PDB entry 7LJB | X-ray diffraction, 2.97 A resolution | chains D and E of the 6 polymer chains in the assembly

# Chain D
Protein: Anti-traak antibody 13E9 fab fragment light chain
From: Mus musculus
Notes: antibody fragment or engineered binder
Sequence (211 residues; numbered 1 to 211; the number before each row is that of its first residue):
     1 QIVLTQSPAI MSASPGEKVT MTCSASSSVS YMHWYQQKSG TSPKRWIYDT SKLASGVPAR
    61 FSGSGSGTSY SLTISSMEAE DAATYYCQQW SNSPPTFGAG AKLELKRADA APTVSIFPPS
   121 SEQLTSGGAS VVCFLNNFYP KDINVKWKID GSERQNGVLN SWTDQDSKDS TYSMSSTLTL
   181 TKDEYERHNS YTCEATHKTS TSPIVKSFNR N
Disulfides: C23-C87, C133-C193

# Chain E
Protein: Anti-traak antibody 13E9 fab fragment heavy chain
From: Mus musculus
Notes: antibody fragment or engineered binder
Sequence (217 residues; numbered 1 to 217; the number before each row is that of its first residue):
     1 EVQLQQSGPE LVKPGASMKT SCKVSGYSFT GYIMNWVKQR HGKNLEWIGL INPNTGYTTY
    61 NQKFKGKATL TVDKSSSTAY MELLSLTSED SAIYYCTRGN YVFDYWGQGT TLTVSSAKTT
   121 PPSVYPLAPG SAAQTNSMVT LGCLVKGYFP EPVTVTWNSG SLSSGVHTFP AVLQSDLYTL
   181 SSSVTVPSSS WPSETVTCNV AHPASSTKVD KKIVPRD
Not modelled in the structure: 130-135
Disulfides: C22-C96, C143-C198

# How chain D and chain E interact
Residue-residue contacts (73; chain D residue first):
  H33(D) with Y101(E), hydrogen bond (side chain-backbone); V102(E)
  Y35(D) with V102(E); F103(E), hydrogen bond (side chain-backbone); W106(E)
  Q37(D) with Q39(E), hydrogen bond; Y95(E), hydrogen bond
  S42(D) with Y95(E); G107(E), hydrogen bond (side chain-backbone)
  P43(D) with Y95(E); W106(E)
  R45(D) with V102(E); F103(E); D104(E)
  Y48(D) with V102(E), hydrophobic
  D49(D) with Y101(E)
  Y86(D) with Q39(E), hydrogen bond; K43(E); L45(E), hydrophobic
  Q88(D) with Y101(E); F103(E)
  W90(D) with N35(E); L50(E), hydrophobic; G99(E); N100(E); Y101(E); F103(E), hydrophobic
  P94(D) with W47(E), hydrophobic
  P95(D) with W47(E), hydrophobic; F103(E), hydrophobic
  F97(D) with L45(E); F103(E), hydrophobic; W106(E), hydrophobic
  A99(D) with N44(E)
  S115(D) with T140(E)
  F117(D) with L127(E); A128(E); T140(E)
  P118(D) with R216(E), hydrogen bond (backbone-side chain)
  P119(D) with R216(E), hydrogen bond (backbone-side chain)
  S120(D) with Y125(E); P126(E)
  E122(D) with Y125(E); P126(E); K211(E)
  Q123(D) with Y125(E)
  S126(D) with Y125(E)
  S130(D) with L144(E); K146(E)
  V132(D) with L127(E), hydrophobic
  F134(D) with L127(E), hydrophobic; L141(E); G142(E); F169(E), hydrophobic; S181(E); S182(E); S183(E)
  N136(D) with H167(E); F169(E); S183(E), hydrogen bond
  N137(D) with H167(E), hydrogen bond
  L159(D) with Q174(E)
  N160(D) with V172(E)
  S161(D) with F169(E); P170(E), hydrogen bond (side chain-backbone)
  W162(D) with P170(E)
  D166(D) with H167(E)
  S173(D) with H167(E); F169(E)
  M174(D) with F169(E)
  S175(D) with F169(E)
  T179(D) with K146(E); Q174(E)
Interface residues without a listed pair, chain D (42 interface residues in all): T41, G98, S121, T163, T177
Interface residues without a listed pair, chain E (41 interface residues in all): V37, G42, N61, Q108, P129, T185

# Summary
Chain D and chain E form an interface of 42 and 41 residues respectively; the contacts include 11 hydrogen
bonds. Polar pairs include H33(D)-Y101(E), Y35(D)-F103(E) and Q37(D)-Q39(E).
Chain D is Anti-traak antibody 13E9 fab fragment light chain and chain E is Anti-traak antibody 13E9 fab
fragment heavy chain, both from Mus musculus; the structure, Human TRAAK K+ channel mutant G158D in a K+ bound
conductive conformation, was determined by X-ray diffraction (same publication as 7LJ4 and 7LJ5).
